2WBN - chain A; structure by X-ray diffraction, 1.90 A resolution.

== Chain A ==
Name: Terminase large subunit
Source organism: Bacillus phage SPP1
Notes: fragment: nuclease domain, residues 232-422
Reference sequence: P54308 (TERL_BPSPP); numbering as in UniProt (aligned over 232-422)
Amino-acid sequence (212 residues; row label = number of the first residue in the row):
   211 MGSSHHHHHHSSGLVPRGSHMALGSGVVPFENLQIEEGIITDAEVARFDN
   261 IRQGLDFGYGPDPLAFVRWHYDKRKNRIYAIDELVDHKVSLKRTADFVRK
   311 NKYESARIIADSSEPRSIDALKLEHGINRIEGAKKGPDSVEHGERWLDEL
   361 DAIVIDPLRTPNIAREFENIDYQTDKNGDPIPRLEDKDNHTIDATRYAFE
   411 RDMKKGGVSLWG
Unresolved in the structure: 211-236, 415-422
Modified residues: Mse-211 (selenomethionine); Mse-231 (selenomethionine); Mse-413 (selenomethionine; parent Met)
UniProt features mapped onto this chain:
  - binding site (Mn(2+)): Asp-266, Asp-321, His-400, Asp-403
  - natural variant: Leu-233 (L233F: In isolate SUS19), Asp-412 (D412N: In isolate Ts10M)
  - mutagenesis: Asp-266 (D266N: Complete loss of endonuclease activity), Asp-321 (D321N: Complete loss of endonuclease activity), His-400 (H400A: Decreased endonuclease activity), Asp-403 (D403N: Complete loss of endonuclease activity)
Reported in the primary citation:
  - catalytic residues: Asp-266, Asp-321, His-400, Asp-403 (by similarity / conservation)
  - mutagenesis - D266N, D321N, D403N: abolished catalytic activity
  - mutagenesis - H400A: decreased catalytic activity

== Summary ==
Curated annotation (UniProt) lists 4 Mn2+-binding residues and 4 mutagenesis sites. The paper reports
catalytic residues Asp-266, Asp-321 and His-400 among others; D266N, D321N and D403N abolish catalytic
activity.
Chain A is Terminase large subunit (Bacillus phage SPP1); the structure, Crystal structure of the g2p (large
terminase) nuclease domain from the bacteriophage SPP1, was determined by X-ray diffraction (same publication
as 2WC9).
